Entry 7V3V (electron microscopy, 2.90 A resolution); this record covers chains 5 and G of the 14 polymer chains in the assembly.

== Chain 5 ==
Name: Minichromosome maintenance protein 5
Organism: Saccharomyces cerevisiae S288C
Notes: EC 3.6.4.12
Reference sequence: P29496 (MCM5_YEAST); numbering as in UniProt (aligned over 1-775)
Amino-acid sequence (775 residues; numbered 1 to 775; the number before each row is that of its first residue):
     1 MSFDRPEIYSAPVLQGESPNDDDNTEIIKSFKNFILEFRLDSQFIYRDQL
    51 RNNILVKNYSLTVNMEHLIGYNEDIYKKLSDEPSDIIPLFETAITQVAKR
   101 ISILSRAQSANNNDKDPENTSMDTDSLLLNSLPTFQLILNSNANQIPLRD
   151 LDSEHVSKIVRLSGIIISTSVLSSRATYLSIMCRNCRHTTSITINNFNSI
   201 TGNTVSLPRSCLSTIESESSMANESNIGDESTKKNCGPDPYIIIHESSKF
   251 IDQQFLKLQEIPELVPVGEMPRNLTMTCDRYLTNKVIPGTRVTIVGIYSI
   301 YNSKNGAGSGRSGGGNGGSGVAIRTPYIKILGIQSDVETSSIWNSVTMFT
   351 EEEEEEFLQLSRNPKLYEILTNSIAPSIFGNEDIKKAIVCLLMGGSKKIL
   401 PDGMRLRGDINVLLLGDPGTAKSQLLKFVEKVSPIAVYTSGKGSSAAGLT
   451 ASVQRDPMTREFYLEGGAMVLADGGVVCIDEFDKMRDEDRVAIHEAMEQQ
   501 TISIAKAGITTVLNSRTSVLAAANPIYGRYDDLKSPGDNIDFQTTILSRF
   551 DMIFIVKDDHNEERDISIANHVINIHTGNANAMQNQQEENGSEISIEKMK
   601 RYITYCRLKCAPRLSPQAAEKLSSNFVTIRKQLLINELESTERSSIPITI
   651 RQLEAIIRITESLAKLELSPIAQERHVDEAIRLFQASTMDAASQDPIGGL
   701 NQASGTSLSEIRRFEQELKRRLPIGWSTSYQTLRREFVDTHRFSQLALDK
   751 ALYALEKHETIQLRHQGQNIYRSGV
Not modelled in the structure: 1, 111-128, 224-232, 305-318, 702-775
Bound ions: Zn2+: Cys183, Cys186, Cys211, Cys236; Mg2+: Ser423 (together with ATP-gamma-S)
Residues lining bound ligands:
  - ADP (adenosine-5'-diphosphate): Glu498, Ile650, Arg651, Glu654
  - ATP-gamma-S (AGS; phosphothiophosphoric acid-adenylate ester): Ser377, Ile378, Phe379, Asn381, Pro418, Gly419, Thr420, Ala421, Lys422, Ser423, Gln424, Asp480, Glu481, Asn524, Ile568, Val572

== Chain G ==
Name: DNA replication licensing factor MCM7
Organism: Saccharomyces cerevisiae S288C
Notes: EC 3.6.4.12
Reference sequence: P38132 (MCM7_YEAST); residue numbers follow UniProt; this construct covers 1-845
Amino-acid sequence (845 residues; row label = number of the first residue in the row):
     1 MSAALPSIQLPVDYNNLFNEITDFLVTFKQDTLSSDATRNENEDENLDAE
    51 NIEQHLLEKGPKYMAMLQKVANRELNSVIIDLDDILQYQNEKFLQGTQAD
   101 DLVSAIQQNANHFTELFCRAIDNNMPLPTKEIDYKDDVLDVILNQRRLRN
   151 ERMLSDRTNEIRSENLMDTTMDPPSSMNDALREVVEDETELFPPNLTRRY
   201 FLYFKPLSQNCARRYRKKAISSKPLSVRQIKGDFLGQLITVRGIITRVSD
   251 VKPAVEVIAYTCDQCGYEVFQEVNSRTFTPLSECTSEECSQNQTKGQLFM
   301 STRASKFSAFQECKIQELSQQVPVGHIPRSLNIHVNGTLVRSLSPGDIVD
   351 VTGIFLPAPYTGFKALKAGLLTETYLEAQFVRQHKKKFASFSLTSDVEER
   401 VMELITSGDVYNRLAKSIAPEIYGNLDVKKALLLLLVGGVDKRVGDGMKI
   451 RGDINVCLMGDPGVAKSQLLKAICKISPRGVYTTGKGSSGVGLTAAVMKD
   501 PVTDEMILEGGALVLADNGICCIDEFDKMDESDRTAIHEVMEQQTISISK
   551 AGINTTLNARTSILAAANPLYGRYNPRLSPLDNINLPAALLSRFDILFLM
   601 LDIPSRDDDEKLAEHVTYVHMHNKQPDLDFTPVEPSKMREYIAYAKTKRP
   651 VMSEAVNDYVVQAYIRLRQDSKREMDSKFSFGQATPRTLLGIIRLSQALA
   701 KLRLADMVDIDDVEEALRLVRVSKESLYQETNKSKEDESPTTKIFTIIKK
   751 MLQETGKNTLSYENIVKTVRLRGFTMLQLSNCIQEYSYLNVWHLINEGNT
   801 LKFVDDGTMDTDQEDSLVSTPKLAPQTTASANVSAQDSDIDLQDA
Not modelled in the structure: 1, 32-58, 170-172, 731-845
Cystine bridges: Cys474-Cys522
Bound ions: Zn2+: Cys262, Cys265, Cys284, Cys289; Mg2+: Ser467 (together with ATP-gamma-S)
Residues lining bound ligands:
  - ATP-gamma-S (AGS; phosphothiophosphoric acid-adenylate ester), molecule 1: Glu421, Ile422, Tyr423, Asn425, Asp461, Pro462, Gly463, Val464, Ala465, Lys466, Ser467, Gln468, Glu525, Asn568, Leu612, Val616
  - ATP-gamma-S (AGS), molecule 2: Met448, Ile450, Glu542, Ala589, Arg593, Pro686, Arg687, Leu690

== Interface between chain 5 and chain G ==
Residue-residue contacts - 78 pairs, chain 5 then chain G:
  Phe3(5) with Asn274(G); Pro357(G); Tyr375(G)
  Asp4(5) with Asn274(G), hydrogen bond (backbone-side chain)
  Pro6(5) with Glu272(G); Asn274(G)
  Glu7(5) with Phe270(G); Glu272(G), hydrogen bond (backbone-backbone)
  Ile8(5) with Val269(G), hydrophobic; Phe270(G); Leu281(G), hydrophobic
  Tyr9(5) with Pro193(G), hydrophobic; Leu196(G), hydrophobic; Val257(G); Val269(G); Phe270(G), hydrogen bond (backbone-backbone); Glu272(G), hydrogen bond
  Ser10(5) with Glu190(G), hydrogen bond; Tyr267(G); Glu268(G); Ser286(G)
  Ala11(5) with Phe192(G), hydrophobic; Tyr267(G); Glu268(G), hydrogen bond (backbone-backbone)
  Pro12(5) with Arg149(G), hydrogen bond (backbone-side chain); Met153(G), hydrophobic; Glu190(G); Tyr267(G)
  Val13(5) with Arg149(G), hydrogen bond (backbone-side chain); Phe192(G), hydrophobic; Gly266(G), hydrogen bond (backbone-backbone); Glu268(G)
  Leu14(5) with Cys265(G); Gly266(G), hydrogen bond (backbone-backbone)
  Gln15(5) with Cys265(G)
  Gly16(5) with Asp263(G); Gln264(G); Cys265(G); Gly266(G)
  Glu17(5) with Asp263(G), hydrogen bond (backbone-backbone); Gln264(G), hydrogen bond (backbone-backbone)
  Asp23(5) with Asn292(G), hydrogen bond
  Asn24(5) with Gln291(G), hydrogen bond (side chain-backbone); Gln293(G)
  Thr25(5) with Glu288(G); Gln291(G); Asn292(G), hydrogen bond
  Ile28(5) with Gln291(G)
  Leu36(5) with Glu164(G); Leu166(G), hydrophobic
  Arg47(5) with Glu164(G), hydrogen bond (side chain-backbone); Asn165(G), hydrogen bond (side chain-backbone); Leu166(G)
  Arg51(5) with Leu166(G)
  Gln96(5) with Gln291(G)
  Arg100(5) with Ile161(G); Leu166(G); Val184(G); Glu188(G), salt bridge
  Ile101(5) with Leu166(G), hydrophobic; Met167(G)
  Ile103(5) with Ala180(G); Glu183(G); Val184(G), hydrophobic; Asp187(G)
  Leu104(5) with Leu166(G), hydrophobic; Met167(G); Ala180(G), hydrophobic; Leu181(G)
  Ser105(5) with Met167(G)
  Ala107(5) with Ser176(G), hydrogen bond (backbone-side chain)
  Gln108(5) with Ser176(G); Met177(G); Ala180(G)
  Met182(5) with Ala4(G), hydrophobic
  Ser220(5) with Asn274(G)
  Met221(5) with Leu370(G), hydrophobic
  Asn223(5) with Leu370(G)
Interface residues without a listed pair, chain 5 (36 interface residues in all): Ser2, Arg5, Arg187
Interface residues without a listed pair, chain G (50 interface residues in all): Thr169, Leu191, Gln271, Val273, Ser275, Thr285, Glu287, Thr294, Pro359, Thr372

== Overview ==
Chain 5 and chain G form an interface of 36 and 50 residues respectively; the contacts include 18 hydrogen
bonds and 1 salt bridge. Polar contacts include Arg100(5)-Glu188(G), Asp4(5)-Asn274(G) and Tyr9(5)-Glu272(G).
Bound to chain 5: ADP and ATP-gamma-S. Ligands of chain G: ATP-gamma-S.
Chain 5 is Minichromosome maintenance protein 5 and chain G is DNA replication licensing factor MCM7, both
from Saccharomyces cerevisiae S288C; the structure, Cryo-EM structure of MCM double hexamer bound with DDK in
State I, was determined by electron microscopy together with 7V3U and 7W8G from the same study.
